PDB entry 1EH5 | X-ray diffraction, 2.50 A resolution | chain A

# Chain A
Protein: Palmitoyl protein thioesterase 1
From: Bos taurus
Notes: EC 3.1.2.22
Reference sequence: P45478 (PPT_BOVIN); residues 28-306 here = UniProt positions 28-306
Amino-acid sequence (279 residues; each row starts with the number of its first residue):
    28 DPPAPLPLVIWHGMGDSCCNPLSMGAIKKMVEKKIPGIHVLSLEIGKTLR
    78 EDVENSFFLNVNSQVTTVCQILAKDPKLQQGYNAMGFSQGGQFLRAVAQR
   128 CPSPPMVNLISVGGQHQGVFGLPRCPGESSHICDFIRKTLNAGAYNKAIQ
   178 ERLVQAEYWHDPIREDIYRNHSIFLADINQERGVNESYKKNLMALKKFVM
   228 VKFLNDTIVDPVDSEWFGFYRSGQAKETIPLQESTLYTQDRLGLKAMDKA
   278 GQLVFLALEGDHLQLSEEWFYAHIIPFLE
Swiss-Prot annotation at these positions:
  - active site: S115, D233, H289
  - glycosylation (N-linked (GlcNAc...) asparagine): N197, N212, N232
  - natural variant: I72 (I72F: In clone BOVPTT-25)
Disulfide bonds: C45-C46, C96-C128, C152-C160
Glycans and other covalent adducts: palmitic acid (PLM) linked to S115; N-acetylglucosamine (NAG) linked to N197, N212, N232
From the paper describing this entry:
  - binding site for palmitic acid: G40, M41, S115, Q116, V146, L149, P150, L167, A171, I176, L180, Q182, A183, Y185, W186, I235
  - catalytic residues: M41, Q116
  - post-translational modification sites: N197, N212, N232
  - mutagenesis - N197Q/N212Q: decreased expression
  - mutagenesis - N197Q/N212Q: decreased catalytic activity
  - contacts within the chain: H39-D43 (hydrogen bond), C45-D79 (hydrogen bond), I72-D79 (hydrogen bond), R122-I205 (hydrogen bond), R122-N206 (hydrogen bond), R122-Q126 (hydrogen bond), Q177-I200 (hydrogen bond), A171-Q177 (hydrogen bond), Q177-A183 (hydrogen bond), D237-Y247 (hydrogen bond)
  - disease-associated variants - Y109D, G118D, Q177E, V181M, E184K, F225S, Y247H, G250V (proposed by the authors, not directly observed)
  - disease-associated variants - T75P, D79G: decreased catalytic activity
  - disease-associated variants - Q177E: decreased catalytic activity (proposed by the authors, not directly observed)
  - mutagenesis - N197Q/N212Q/N232Q: abolished catalytic activity
  - disease-associated variants - R122W: decreased localization (citing earlier work)

# Overview
N-acetylglucosamine is covalently linked to N197, N212 and N232. Palmitic acid is covalently linked to S115.
Curated annotation (UniProt) lists 3 active-site residues. The paper reports catalytic residues M41 and Q116;
N197Q/N212Q, T75P and D79G, among others, reduce catalytic activity; 6 substitutions were tested in all.
Chain A is Palmitoyl protein thioesterase 1 (Bos taurus); the structure, Crystal structure of palmitoyl
protein thioesterase 1 complexed with palmitate, was determined by X-ray diffraction, deposited together with
1EI9.
